8D48 - chains A and L of the 3 polymer chains in the assembly; structure by electron microscopy, 3.70 A resolution.

[Chain A]
Molecule: Spike glycoprotein
Organism: Severe acute respiratory syndrome coronavirus 2
UniProt: P0DTC2 (SPIKE_SARS2); residue numbers follow UniProt; this construct covers 1-1213
Amino-acid sequence (1259 residues; numbered 1 to 1259; the number before each row is that of its first residue):
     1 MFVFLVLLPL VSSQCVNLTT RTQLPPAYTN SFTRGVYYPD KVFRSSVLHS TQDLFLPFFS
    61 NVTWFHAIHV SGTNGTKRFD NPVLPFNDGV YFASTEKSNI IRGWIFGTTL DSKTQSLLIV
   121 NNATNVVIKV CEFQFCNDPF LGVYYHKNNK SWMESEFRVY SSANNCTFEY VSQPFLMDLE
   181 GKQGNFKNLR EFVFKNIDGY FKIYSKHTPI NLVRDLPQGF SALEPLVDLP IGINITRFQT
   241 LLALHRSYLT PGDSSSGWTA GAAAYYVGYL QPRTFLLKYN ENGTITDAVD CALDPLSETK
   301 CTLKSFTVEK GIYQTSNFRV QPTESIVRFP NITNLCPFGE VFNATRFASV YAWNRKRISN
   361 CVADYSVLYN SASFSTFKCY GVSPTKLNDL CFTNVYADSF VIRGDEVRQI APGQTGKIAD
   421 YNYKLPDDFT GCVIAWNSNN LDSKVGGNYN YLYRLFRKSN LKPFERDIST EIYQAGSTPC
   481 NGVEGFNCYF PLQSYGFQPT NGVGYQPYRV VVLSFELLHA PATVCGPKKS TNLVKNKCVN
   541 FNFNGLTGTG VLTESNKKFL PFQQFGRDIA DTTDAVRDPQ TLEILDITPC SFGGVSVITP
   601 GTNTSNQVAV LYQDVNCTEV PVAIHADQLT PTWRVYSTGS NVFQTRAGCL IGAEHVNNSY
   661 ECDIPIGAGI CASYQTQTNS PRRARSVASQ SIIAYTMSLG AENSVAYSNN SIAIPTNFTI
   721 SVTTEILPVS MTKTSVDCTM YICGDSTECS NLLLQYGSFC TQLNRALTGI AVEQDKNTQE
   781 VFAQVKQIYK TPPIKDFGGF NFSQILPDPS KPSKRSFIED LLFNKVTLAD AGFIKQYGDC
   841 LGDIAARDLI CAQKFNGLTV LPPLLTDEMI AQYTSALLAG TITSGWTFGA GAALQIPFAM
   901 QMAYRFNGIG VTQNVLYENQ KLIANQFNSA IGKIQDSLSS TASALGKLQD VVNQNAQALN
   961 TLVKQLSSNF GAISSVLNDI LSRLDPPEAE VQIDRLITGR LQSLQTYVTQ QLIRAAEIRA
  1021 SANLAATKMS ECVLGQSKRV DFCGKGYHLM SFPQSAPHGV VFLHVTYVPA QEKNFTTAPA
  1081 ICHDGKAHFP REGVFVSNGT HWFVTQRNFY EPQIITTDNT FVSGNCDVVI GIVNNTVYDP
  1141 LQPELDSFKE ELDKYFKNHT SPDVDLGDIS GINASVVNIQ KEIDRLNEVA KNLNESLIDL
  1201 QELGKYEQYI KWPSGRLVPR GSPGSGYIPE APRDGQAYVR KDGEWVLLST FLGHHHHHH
Unresolved in the structure: 1-320, 592-1259
Sequence notes: engineered mutation Pro986 (Lys in P0DTC2), Pro987 (Val in P0DTC2); expression tag (1214-1259)
Cystine bridges: Cys336-Cys361, Cys379-Cys432, Cys391-Cys525, Cys480-Cys488, Cys538-Cys590
Glycans and other covalent adducts: N-acetylglucosamine (NAG) linked to Asn331
Swiss-Prot annotation at these positions:
  - region: Asn280 to Cys301 (Putative superantigen), Arg403 to Asp405 (Integrin-binding motif), Asn448 to Phe456 (Immunodominant HLA epitope recognized by the CD8+), Pro681 to Ala684 (Putative superantigen), Ser816 to Tyr837 (Fusion peptide 1), Lys835 to Phe855 (Fusion peptide 2), Asp1163 to Glu1202 (Heptad repeat 2)
  - site (Cleavage): Arg685, Ser686, Arg815, Ser816
  - glycosylation: Asn17 (N-linked (GlcNAc...) (complex) asparagine), Asn61 (N-linked (GlcNAc...) (hybrid) asparagine), Asn74 (N-linked (GlcNAc...) (complex) asparagine), Asn122 (N-linked (GlcNAc...) (hybrid) asparagine), Asn149 (N-linked (GlcNAc...) (complex) asparagine), Asn165 (N-linked (GlcNAc...) (complex) asparagine), Asn234 (N-linked (GlcNAc...) (high mannose) asparagine), Asn282 (N-linked (GlcNAc...) (complex) asparagine), Thr323 (O-linked (GalNAc) threonine), Ser325 (O-linked (HexNAc...) serine), Asn331 (N-linked (GlcNAc...) (complex) asparagine), Asn343 (N-linked (GlcNAc...) (complex) asparagine), Asn603 (N-linked (GlcNAc...) (hybrid) asparagine), Asn616 (N-linked (GlcNAc...) (complex) asparagine), Asn657 (N-linked (GlcNAc...) (complex) asparagine), Thr676 (O-linked (GlcNAc...) threonine), Thr678 (O-linked (GlcNAc...) threonine), Asn709 (N-linked (GlcNAc...) (high mannose) asparagine), Asn717 (N-linked (GlcNAc...) (hybrid) asparagine), Asn801 (N-linked (GlcNAc...) (hybrid) asparagine) and 6 more in UniProt
  - natural variant: Leu5 (L5F: In strain: Iota/B.1.526), Ser13 (S13I: In strain: Epsilon/B.1.427/B.1.429), Leu18 (L18F: In strain: Beta/B.1.351, Gamma/P.1 and 1 more), Thr19 (T19I: In strain: Omicron/BQ.1.1, Omicron/XBB.1.5 and 1 more; T19R: In strain: Delta/B.1.617.2, Omicron/BA.2 and 4 more), Thr20 (T20N: In strain: Gamma/P.1), Leu24 to Ala27 (sequence variant, change not given here; In strain: Omicron/BA.2, Omicron/BA.2.12.1 and 6 more), Pro26 (P26S: In strain: Gamma/P.1), Gln52 (Q52H: In strain: Omicron/EG.5.1), Ala67 (A67V: In strain: Eta/B.1.525, Omicron/BA.1), His69 to Val70 (deletion: In strain: Alpha/B.1.1.7, Eta/B.1.525 and 5 more), Gly75 (G75V: In strain: Lambda/C.37), Thr76 (T76I: In strain: Lambda/C.37), 82 further natural variant entries in UniProt
  - mutagenesis: His69 to Val70 (Increased incorporation of cleaved spike into virions), Asn121 (N121Q: Partial loss of biliverdin affinity), Arg190 (R190K: Partial loss of biliverdin affinity), Asn234 (N234Q: Increased resistance to neutralizing antibodies), Asn331 (N331Q: Reduced viral infectivity), Asn343 (N343Q: Reduced viral infectivity), Leu452 (L452R: Increased resistance to neutralizing antibodies. Decreases HLA binding to NF9 epitope. Increased binding affinity to human ACE2), Tyr453 (Y453F: Decreased HLA binding to NF9 epitope. Increased binding affinity to human ACE2), Ala475 (A475V: Increased resistance to neutralizing antibodies), Val483 (V483A: Increased resistance to neutralizing antibodies), Glu484 (E484D: Increased replication in human TMEM106B overexpressing cells), Phe490 (F490L: Increased resistance to neutralizing antibodies and human covalescent sera neutralization), 14 further mutagenesis entries in UniProt
From the paper describing this entry:
  - post-translational modification sites: Asn331

[Chain L]
Molecule: sd1.040 Fab light chain
Organism: Homo sapiens
Notes: antibody fragment or engineered binder
Amino-acid sequence (220 residues; numbered 1 to 214 plus 6 insertion-coded residues; the number before each row is that of its first residue; a row labelled like 27A-27F holds insertion residues (27A, then the next letters in order)):
     1 DIVMTQSPDS LAVSLGERAT INCKSSR
27A-27F NVLYSS
    28 NNKNYLAWYQ QKPGQPPKLL IYWASARESG VPDRFSGSGS GTDFTLTISS LQAEDVAVYY
    88 CQQYYNTPYT FGQGTKLEIK RTVAAPSVFI FPPSDEQLKS GTASVVCLLN NFYPREAKVQ
   148 WKVDNALQSG NSQESVTEQD SKDSTYSLSS TLTLSKADYE KHKVYACEVT HQGLSSPVTK
   208 SFNRGEC
Cystine bridges: Cys23-Cys88, Cys134-Cys194

[How chain A and chain L interact]
Residue-residue contacts - 5 pairs, chain A then chain L:
  Lys557(A) with Tyr92(L)
  Lys558(A) with Tyr32(L); Tyr92(L), hydrogen bond (backbone-side chain)
  Arg577(A) with Thr94(L)
  Leu582(A) with Thr94(L)
Interface residues without a listed pair, chain A (5 interface residues in all): Pro561
Interface residues without a listed pair, chain L (5 interface residues in all): Tyr27D, Tyr96
The authors on this interface:
  - epitope / paratope residues, chain A: Arg577(A)

[Summary]
The chain A/chain L interface involves 5 residues from each chain, with 1 hydrogen bond. Its one
hydrogen-bonded contact is Lys558(A)-Tyr92(L). Covalently linked N-acetylglucosamine: at Asn331(A). UniProt
lists 27 mutagenesis sites on chain A. The paper reports the epitope/paratope residue Arg577(A); a
modification site at Asn331(A).
Here chain A is Spike glycoprotein (Severe acute respiratory syndrome coronavirus 2) and chain L is sd1.040
Fab light chain (Homo sapiens). Entry 8D48 (sd1.040 Fab in complex with SARS-CoV-2 Spike 2P glycoprotein) was
determined by electron microscopy.
